9J0X - chains B and D of the 4 polymer chains in the assembly; structure by electron microscopy, 3.00 A resolution.

Chain B (and D):
Name: Potassium channel GORK
Organism: Arabidopsis thaliana
Notes: chain D of this document is another copy of the same molecule, construct and numbering; everything in this record applies to it too
UniProtKB: Q94A76 (GORK_ARATH); numbering as in UniProt (aligned over 1-820)
Chain sequence (820 residues; each row starts with the number of its first residue):
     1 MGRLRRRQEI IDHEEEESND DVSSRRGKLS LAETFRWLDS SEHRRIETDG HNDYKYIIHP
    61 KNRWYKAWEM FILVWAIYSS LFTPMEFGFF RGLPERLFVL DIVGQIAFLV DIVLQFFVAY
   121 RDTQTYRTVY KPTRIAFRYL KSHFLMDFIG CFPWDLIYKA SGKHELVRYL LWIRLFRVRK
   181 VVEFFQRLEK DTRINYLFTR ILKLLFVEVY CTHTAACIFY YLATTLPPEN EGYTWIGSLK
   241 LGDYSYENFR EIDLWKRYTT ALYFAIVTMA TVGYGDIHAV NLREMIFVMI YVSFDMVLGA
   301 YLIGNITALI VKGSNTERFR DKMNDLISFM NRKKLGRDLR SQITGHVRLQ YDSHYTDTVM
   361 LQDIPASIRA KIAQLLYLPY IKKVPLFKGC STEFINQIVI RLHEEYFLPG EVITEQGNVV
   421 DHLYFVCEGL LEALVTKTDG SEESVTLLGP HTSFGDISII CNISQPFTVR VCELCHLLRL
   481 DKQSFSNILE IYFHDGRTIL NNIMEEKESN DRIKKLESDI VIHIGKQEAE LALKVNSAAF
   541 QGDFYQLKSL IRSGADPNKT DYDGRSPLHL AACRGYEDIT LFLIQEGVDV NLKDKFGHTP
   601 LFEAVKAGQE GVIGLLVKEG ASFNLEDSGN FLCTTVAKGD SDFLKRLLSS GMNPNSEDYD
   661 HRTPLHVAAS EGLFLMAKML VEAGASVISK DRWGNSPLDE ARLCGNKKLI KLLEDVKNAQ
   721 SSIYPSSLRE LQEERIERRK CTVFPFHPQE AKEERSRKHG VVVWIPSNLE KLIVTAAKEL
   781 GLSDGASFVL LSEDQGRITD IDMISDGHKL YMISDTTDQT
Unresolved in the structure: 1-32, 721-820
Curated features (UniProtKB/Swiss-Prot):
  - binding site (a nucleoside 3',5'-cyclic phosphate): Leu386 to Glu508
Ion coordination: K+ site 1: Thr271, Val272 (shared with 2 residues of chain A; 2 residues of chain C; Thr271(D), Val272(D) of chain D); K+ site 2: Val272, Gly273 (shared with 2 residues of chain A; 2 residues of chain C; Val272(D), Gly273(D) of chain D); K+ site 3: Gly273, Tyr274 (shared with 2 residues of chain A; 2 residues of chain C; Gly273(D), Tyr274(D) of chain D)
From the paper describing this entry:
  - contacts within the chain: Tyr196-Lys312
  - self-association interface (contacts with another copy of this molecule): Tyr424

Chain B / chain D interface:
Pairs across the interface (16; chain B residue first):
  Arg36(B) - Arg332(D)
  Trp37(B) - Arg332(D)
  Leu703(B) - Asn706(D)
  Leu703(B) - Lys707(D)  hydrogen bond (backbone-backbone)
  Cys704(B) - Gly705(D)
  Cys704(B) - Asn706(D)
  Cys704(B) - Lys707(D)
  Gly705(B) - Cys704(D)
  Gly705(B) - Gly705(D)
  Gly705(B) - Asn706(D)
  Asn706(B) - Leu703(D)
  Asn706(B) - Cys704(D)
  Lys707(B) - Ser670(D)  hydrogen bond (side chain-backbone)
  Lys707(B) - Glu671(D)  salt bridge
  Lys708(B) - Gly672(D)
  Lys708(B) - Cys704(D)
Also at the interface, not in a pair above, chain B (9 interface residues in all): Glu671
Also at the interface, not in a pair above, chain D (10 interface residues in all): Phe674

Overview:
The interface between chain B and chain D involves 9 residues on one side and 10 on the other, with 2 hydrogen
bonds and 1 salt bridge. Polar pairs include Lys707(B)-Glu671(D), Lys707(B)-Ser670(D) and Leu703(B)-Lys707(D).
The paper reports a self-association interface involving Tyr424(B); contacts within the chain involving
Tyr196(B) and Lys312(B).
Chain B and chain D are both Potassium channel GORK (Arabidopsis thaliana); the structure, Cryo-EM Structure
of the Guard Cell Potassium Channel GORK, was determined by electron microscopy, deposited together with 9J0Y,
9J0Z and 9J10.
